PDB entry 6VOA | electron microscopy, 4.00 A resolution | chains F and D of the 9 polymer chains in the assembly

Chain F:
Molecule: Tetratricopeptide repeat domain 8
Source organism: Bos taurus
Reference sequence: F1N4X0 (F1N4X0_BOVIN); residue numbers follow UniProt; this construct covers 1-501
Chain sequence (501 residues; each row starts with the number of its first residue):
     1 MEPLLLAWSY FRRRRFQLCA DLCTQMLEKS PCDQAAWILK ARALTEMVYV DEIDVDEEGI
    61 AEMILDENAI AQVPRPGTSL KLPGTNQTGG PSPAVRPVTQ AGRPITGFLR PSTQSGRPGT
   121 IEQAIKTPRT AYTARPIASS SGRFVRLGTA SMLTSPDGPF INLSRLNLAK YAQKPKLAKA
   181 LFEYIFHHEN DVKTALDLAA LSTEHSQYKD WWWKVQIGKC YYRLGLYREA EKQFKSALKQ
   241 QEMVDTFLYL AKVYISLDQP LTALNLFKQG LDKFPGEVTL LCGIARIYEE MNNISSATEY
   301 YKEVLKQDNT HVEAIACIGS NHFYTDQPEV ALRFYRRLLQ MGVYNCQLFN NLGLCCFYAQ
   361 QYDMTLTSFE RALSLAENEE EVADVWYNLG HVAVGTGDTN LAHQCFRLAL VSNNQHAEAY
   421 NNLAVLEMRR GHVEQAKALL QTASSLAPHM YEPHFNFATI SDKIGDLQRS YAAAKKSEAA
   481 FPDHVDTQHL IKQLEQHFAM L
Disordered / not traced: 82-89, 142-157, 500-501

Chain D:
Molecule: BBS1 domain-containing protein
Source organism: Bos taurus
Reference sequence: E1BN34 (E1BN34_BOVIN); residues 2-593 here correspond to UniProt positions 76-667 (UniProt number = residue number + 74)
Chain sequence (592 residues; numbered 2 to 593; the number before each row is that of its first residue):
     2 MAATSSSDSD GGKGESEANS KWLDSLSDSM ANIHTFSACL ALADFHGDGE YKLAMGDLGP
    62 DGRQPRLKVL KGHTLVSQKP LPDLPAAAVT FLMASHEPRT PALAIASGPC VYVYKNLKPY
   122 FKFSLPSLPT NPLEQDLWNQ AKEDQIDPLT LKEMLEGIRE KAEVPLSVQS LRFLPLELSE
   182 MEAFVNQHKS KSIRRQTVIT TMTTLKKNLA DEDAVSCLVL GTENKELLVL DPEAFTILAK
   242 MSLPSVPAFL EASGQFDVEF RLAAACRNGS IYILRRDSKR PKYCIELGAQ PVGLVGVHKV
   302 LVVGSNQDSL HGFTYKGKRL WTVQMPAAIL AMNLLEQHSR GLQAVMAALA NEEVRIYHDK
   362 VLLNVIRTPE AVTSLCFGRY GREDNTLIMT TLGGGLIIKI LKRTAVFAEG GGEAGPPPSQ
   422 AIKLNVPRKT RLYVDQTLRE REAGTAMHRT FQADLYLLRL RAARAYVQAL ESSLSPVSLT
   482 AREPLKLHAV VQGLGPTFKL TLHLQNTSTA RPILGLVVCF LYNEVLYALP RAFFKVPLLV
   542 PGLNYPLETF VKSLSDKGIS DIIKVLVLRE GQSTPLLSAH INMPMSEGLA AD
Disordered / not traced: 2-38, 403-423, 480-482, 591-593

Interface between chain F and chain D:
Residue-residue contacts (61):
  Ile125(F) - Gln493(D)
  Arg129(F) - Gly494(D)
  Arg129(F) - Leu495(D)
  Arg129(F) - Pro585(D)
  Ala138(F) - Glu588(D)
  Ser139(F) - Glu588(D)  hydrogen bond
  Ser140(F) - Glu588(D)
  Asp326(F) - Pro428(D)
  Gln327(F) - Arg429(D)
  Glu329(F) - Lys430(D)
  Glu329(F) - Gln437(D)
  Arg333(F) - Leu433(D)
  Ala359(F) - Gln437(D)  hydrogen bond (backbone-side chain)
  Gln360(F) - Gln437(D)
  Gln360(F) - Glu441(D)
  Gln361(F) - Gln437(D)  hydrogen bond
  Gln361(F) - Arg440(D)
  Tyr362(F) - Phe452(D)
  Asp363(F) - Arg440(D)  salt bridge
  Asp363(F) - Met448(D)
  Asp363(F) - Thr451(D)
  Asp363(F) - Asp455(D)
  Leu366(F) - Phe452(D)  hydrophobic
  Leu366(F) - Asp455(D)
  Leu366(F) - Leu456(D)
  Leu366(F) - Leu459(D)  hydrophobic
  Thr367(F) - Asp455(D)
  Glu370(F) - Arg462(D)  salt bridge
  Trp386(F) - Ala463(D)  hydrophobic
  Leu389(F) - Leu459(D)  hydrophobic
  Thr396(F) - Leu456(D)
  Leu401(F) - Leu459(D)  hydrophobic
  Leu401(F) - Arg460(D)
  Leu401(F) - Ala463(D)  hydrophobic
  Gln404(F) - Ala463(D)
  Gln404(F) - Ala464(D)  hydrogen bond (side chain-backbone)
  Gln404(F) - Tyr467(D)
  Arg407(F) - Tyr467(D)  hydrogen bond
  Leu408(F) - Ala463(D)
  Leu408(F) - Ala466(D)  hydrophobic
  Leu408(F) - Tyr467(D)
  Leu410(F) - Pro477(D)
  Leu410(F) - Val478(D)  hydrophobic
  Val411(F) - Ala470(D)  hydrophobic
  Val411(F) - Leu475(D)
  Val411(F) - Ser476(D)
  Asn414(F) - Pro477(D)
  Asn414(F) - Ala580(D)
  Asn414(F) - His581(D)  hydrogen bond (side chain-backbone)
  Gln415(F) - Ala490(D)
  Tyr420(F) - His489(D)
  Glu434(F) - Thr510(D)
  Gln435(F) - Thr508(D)  hydrogen bond
  Ala438(F) - Lys487(D)
  Ala438(F) - Gln506(D)
  Ala438(F) - Thr508(D)
  Leu439(F) - Val478(D)  hydrophobic
  Gln441(F) - Gln506(D)  hydrogen bond
  Thr442(F) - Lys487(D)  hydrogen bond
  Thr442(F) - His489(D)
  Leu446(F) - His489(D)
Other interface residues (no listed pair), chain F (43 interface residues in all): Lys126, Pro136, Val330, Phe357, Thr365, Glu380, Asp398
Other interface residues (no listed pair), chain D (44 interface residues in all): Thr431, Tyr434, Ser479, Pro485, Ser509, Asn583, Met586

Summary:
43 residues of chain F face 44 of chain D across their interface; the contacts include 9 hydrogen bonds and 2
salt bridges. Among the polar pairs are Asp363(F)-Arg440(D), Glu370(F)-Arg462(D) and Ser139(F)-Glu588(D).
Chain F is Tetratricopeptide repeat domain 8 and chain D is BBS1 domain-containing protein, both from Bos
taurus; the structure, Cryo-EM structure of the BBSome-ARL6 complex, was determined by electron microscopy,
deposited together with 6VNW.
